8RHH - chains B and K of the 6 polymer chains in the assembly; structure by electron microscopy, 3.00 A resolution.

Chain B:
Name: Tubulin beta chain
Organism: Sus scrofa
UniProtKB: P02554 (TBB_PIG); the author numbering skips numbers that UniProt does not, so the offset changes along the chain: 1-44 = UniProt 1-44; 47-360 = UniProt 45-358; 369-455 = UniProt 359-445
Sequence (445 residues; each row starts with the number of its first residue; note: 10 numbers in that range are skipped by the numbering (no residue carries them; nothing is unmodelled there)):
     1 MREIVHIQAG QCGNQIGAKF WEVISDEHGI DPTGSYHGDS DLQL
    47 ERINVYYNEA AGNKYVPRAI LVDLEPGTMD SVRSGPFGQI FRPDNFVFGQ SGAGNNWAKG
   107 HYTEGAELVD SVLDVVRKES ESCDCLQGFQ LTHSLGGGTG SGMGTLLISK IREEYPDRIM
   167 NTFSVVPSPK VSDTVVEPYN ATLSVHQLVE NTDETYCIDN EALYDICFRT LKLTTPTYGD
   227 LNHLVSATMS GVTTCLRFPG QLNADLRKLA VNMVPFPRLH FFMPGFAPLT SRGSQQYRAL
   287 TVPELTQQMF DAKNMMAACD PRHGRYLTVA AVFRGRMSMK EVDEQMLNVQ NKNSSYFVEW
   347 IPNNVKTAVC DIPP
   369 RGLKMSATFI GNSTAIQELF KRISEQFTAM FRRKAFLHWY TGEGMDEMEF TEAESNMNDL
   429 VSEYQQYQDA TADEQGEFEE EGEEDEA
Disordered / not traced: 437-455
Curated features (UniProtKB/Swiss-Prot):
  - motif: Met1 to Ile4 (MREI motif)
  - binding site (GTP): Gln11, Glu71, Ser140, Gly144, Thr145, Gly146, Asn206, Asn228
  - binding site (Mg(2+)): Glu71
  - modified residue: Ser40 (Phosphoserine), Lys60 (N6-acetyllysine), Ser174 (Phosphoserine), Thr287 (Phosphothreonine), Thr292 (Phosphothreonine), Arg320 (Omega-N-methylarginine), Glu448 (5-glutamyl polyglutamate)
  - cross-link (Glycyl lysine isopeptide (Lys-Gly)): Lys60 (interchain with G-Cter in ubiquitin), Lys326 (interchain with G-Cter in ubiquitin)
Small-molecule neighbours:
  - GDP (guanosine-5'-diphosphate): Gly10, Gln11, Cys12, Gln15, Ile16, Asp69, Asn101, Ser140, Gly142, Gly143, Gly144, Thr145, Gly146, Asp179, Glu183, Asn206, Tyr224, Leu227, Asn228
  - GTP (guanosine-5'-triphosphate): Gln247, Leu248, Lys254
  - taxol (TA1): Glu22, Val23, Asp26, Glu27, Leu217, Asp226, His229, Leu230, Ala233, Ser236, Phe272, Pro274, Leu275, Thr276, Gln281, Arg320, Pro360, Arg369, Gly370, Leu371

Chain K:
Name: Kinesin-1 heavy chain
Organism: Homo sapiens
UniProtKB: P33176 (KINH_HUMAN); residue numbers follow UniProt; this construct covers 1-963
Sequence (963 residues; numbered 1 to 963; the number before each row is that of its first residue):
     1 MADLAECNIK VMCRFRPLNE SEVNRGDKYI AKFQGEDTVV IASKPYAFDR VFQSSTSQEQ
    61 VYNDCAKKIV KDVLEGYNGT IFAYGQTSSG KTHTMEGKLH DPEGMGIIPR IVQDIFNYIY
   121 SMDENLEFHI KVSYFEIYLD KIRDLLDVSK TNLSVHEDKN RVPYVKGCTE RFVCSPDEVM
   181 DTIDEGKSNR HVAVTNMNEH SSRSHSIFLI NVKQENTQTE QKLSGKLYLV DLAGSEKVSK
   241 TGAEGAVLDE AKNINKSLSA LGNVISALAE GSTYVPYRDS KMTRILQDSL GGNCRTTIVI
   301 CCSPSSYNES ETKSTLLFGQ RAKTIKNTVC VNVELTAEQW KKKYEKEKEK NKILRNTIQW
   361 LENELNRWRN GETVPIDEQF DKEKANLEAF TVDKDITLTN DKPATAIGVI GNFTDAERRK
   421 CEEEIAKLYK QLDDKDEEIN QQSQLVEKLK TQMLDQEELL ASTRRDQDNM QAELNRLQAE
   481 NDASKEEVKE VLQALEELAV NYDQKSQEVE DKTKEYELLS DELNQKSATL ASIDAELQKL
   541 KEMTNHQKKR AAEMMASLLK DLAEIGIAVG NNDVKQPEGT GMIDEEFTVA RLYISKMKSE
   601 VKTMVKRCKQ LESTQTESNK KMEENEKELA ACQLRISQHE AKIKSLTEYL QNVEQKKRQL
   661 EESVDALSEE LVQLRAQEKV HEMEKEHLNK VQTANEVKQA VEQQIQSHRE THQKQISSLR
   721 DEVEAKAKLI TDLQDQNQKM MLEQERLRVE HEKLKATDQE KSRKLHELTV MQDRREQARQ
   781 DLKGLEETVA KELQTLHNLR KLFVQDLATR VKKSAEIDSD DTGGSAAQKQ KISFLENNLE
   841 QLTKVHKQLV RDNADLRCEL PKLEKRLRAT AERVKALESA LKEAKENASR DRKRYQQEVD
   901 RIKEAVRSKN MARRGHSAQI AKPIRPGQHP AASPTHPSAI RGGGAFVQNS QPVAVRGGGG
   961 KQV
Disordered / not traced: 1-2, 347-963
Curated features (UniProtKB/Swiss-Prot):
  - binding site (ATP): Gly85 to Thr92
  - modified residue: Ala2 (N-acetylalanine), Ser933 (Phosphoserine), Arg956 (Omega-N-methylarginine)
  - cross-link: Lys213 (Glycyl lysine isopeptide (Lys-Gly) (interchain with G-Cter in SUMO2))
Ion coordination: Mg2+: Thr92, Ser202 (together with AMP-PNP)
Small-molecule neighbours: AMP-PNP (ANP; phosphoaminophosphonic acid-adenylate ester): Arg14, Arg16, Pro17, Gln86, Thr87, Ser88, Ser89, Gly90, Lys91, Thr92, His93, Asn198, Glu199, Ser201, Ser202, Leu232, Ala233, Gly234

How chain B and chain K interact:
Pairs across the interface (15; chain B residue first):
  Arg264(B) with Tyr274(K), hydrogen bond; Arg278(K)
  Met416(B) with Glu157(K); Asp158(K)
  Glu420(B) with His156(K); Glu157(K), hydrogen bond (side chain-backbone)
  Ser423(B) with Glu157(K), hydrogen bond; Arg161(K); Arg278(K)
  Asn424(B) with Arg278(K), hydrogen bond
  Asp427(B) with Tyr274(K); Arg278(K), salt bridge
  Glu431(B) with Tyr274(K), hydrogen bond
  Gln434(B) with Ser272(K), hydrogen bond; Tyr274(K)
Also at the interface, not in a pair above, chain B (9 interface residues in all): Ser430
Also at the interface, not in a pair above, chain K (8 interface residues in all): Lys159

In short:
The interface between chain B and chain K involves 9 residues on one side and 8 on the other, with 6 hydrogen
bonds and 1 salt bridge. Polar contacts include Asp427(B)-Arg278(K), Arg264(B)-Tyr274(K) and
Glu420(B)-Glu157(K). Chain B binds GDP, taxol and GTP. Chain K binds AMP-PNP.
Here chain B is Tubulin beta chain (Sus scrofa) and chain K is Kinesin-1 heavy chain (Homo sapiens). Entry
8RHH (Microtubule-associated kinesin-1 tail complex bound to AMPPNP, two-headed state) was determined by
electron microscopy (same publication as 8RHB, 8RIK and 8RIZ).
